PDB entry 9MY7 | X-ray diffraction, 2.53 A resolution | chain B

# Chain B
Molecule: (2,3-dihydroxybenzoyl)adenylate synthase
Organism: Acinetobacter baumannii
Notes: EC 2.7.7.58
Reference sequence: A0A505MWF2 (A0A505MWF2_ACIBA); numbering as in UniProt (aligned over 1-542)
Sequence (562 residues; numbered -19 to 542; the number before each row is that of its first residue; numbers below 1 keep their minus sign (Met-19 is residue -19)):
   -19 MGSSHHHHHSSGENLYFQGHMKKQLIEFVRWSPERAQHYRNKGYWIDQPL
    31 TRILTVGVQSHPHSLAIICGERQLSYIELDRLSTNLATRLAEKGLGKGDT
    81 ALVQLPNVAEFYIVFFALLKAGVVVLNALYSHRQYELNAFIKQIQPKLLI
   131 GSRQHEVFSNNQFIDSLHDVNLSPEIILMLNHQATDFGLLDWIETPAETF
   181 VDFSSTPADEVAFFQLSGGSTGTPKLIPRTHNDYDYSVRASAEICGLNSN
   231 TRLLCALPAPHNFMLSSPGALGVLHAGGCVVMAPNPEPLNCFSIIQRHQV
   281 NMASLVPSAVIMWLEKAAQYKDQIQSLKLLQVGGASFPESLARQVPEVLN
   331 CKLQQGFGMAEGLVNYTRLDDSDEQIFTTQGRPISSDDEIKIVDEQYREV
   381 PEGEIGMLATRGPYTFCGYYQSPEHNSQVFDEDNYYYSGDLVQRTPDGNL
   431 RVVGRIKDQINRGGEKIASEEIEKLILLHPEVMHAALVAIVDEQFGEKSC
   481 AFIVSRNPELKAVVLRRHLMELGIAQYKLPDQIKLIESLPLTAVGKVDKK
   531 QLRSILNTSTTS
Not modelled in the structure: -19 to 2, 438-542
Differences from the reference sequence: initiating methionine (-19); expression tag (-18 to 0); engineered mutation Leu45 (Pro in A0A505MWF2), Gly336 (Val in A0A505MWF2); conflict Thr68 (Ser in A0A505MWF2), Asp149 (Glu in A0A505MWF2), Arg378 (Lys in A0A505MWF2), Ile385 (Val in A0A505MWF2)
Metal / ion sites: Ca2+ site 1: Gln53, Glu58; Ca2+ site 2: Gln305, Leu307, Asn330 (shared with 1 residue of chain A); Ca2+ site 3 near Glu327 (its only coordinating residue here)
Residues lining bound ligands: 2-hydroxy-4-aminobenzoic acid (BHA): His241, Asn242, Phe243, Ser247, Gly313, Gly314, Gly338, Met339, Ala340, Val344, Tyr346
From the paper describing this entry:
  - mutagenesis - V336G: unchanged catalytic activity on DHB
  - mutagenesis - V336G (9 fold): increased catalytic activity on 4-fluorosalicylic acid
  - mutagenesis - V336G (89 fold): increased catalytic activity on 4-methylsalicylic acid
  - mutagenesis - V336G (40 fold): increased catalytic activity on 4-azidosalicylic acid
  - mutagenesis - Y346A: unchanged catalytic activity on alternate substrates
  - mutagenesis - S247C (10-fold): decreased catalytic activity on DHB
  - specificity-determining residues: Ser247

# In short
Chain B binds 2-hydroxy-4-aminobenzoic acid. Gln53 and Glu58 coordinate Ca2+ site 1. Gln305, Leu307 and Asn330
form the Ca2+ site 2. The paper reports that V336G increases catalytic activity on 4-fluorosalicylic acid; the
specificity determinant Ser247; 3 substitutions were tested in all.
Chain B is (2,3-dihydroxybenzoyl)adenylate synthase (Acinetobacter baumannii); the structure, Structure of the
BasE mutant V336G, an NRPS adenylation domain in the acinetobactin biosynthetic pathway bound ..., was
determined by X-ray diffraction together with 9MY5 and 9MY6 from the same study.
